PDB entry 3M3Y | X-ray diffraction, 3.18 A resolution | chains B and T of the 13 polymer chains in the assembly

# Chain B
Name: DNA-directed RNA polymerase II subunit RPB2
From: Saccharomyces cerevisiae
Notes: EC 2.7.7.6
UniProt: P08518 (RPB2_YEAST); numbering as in UniProt (aligned over 1-1224)
Sequence (1224 residues; numbered 1 to 1224; the number before each row is that of its first residue):
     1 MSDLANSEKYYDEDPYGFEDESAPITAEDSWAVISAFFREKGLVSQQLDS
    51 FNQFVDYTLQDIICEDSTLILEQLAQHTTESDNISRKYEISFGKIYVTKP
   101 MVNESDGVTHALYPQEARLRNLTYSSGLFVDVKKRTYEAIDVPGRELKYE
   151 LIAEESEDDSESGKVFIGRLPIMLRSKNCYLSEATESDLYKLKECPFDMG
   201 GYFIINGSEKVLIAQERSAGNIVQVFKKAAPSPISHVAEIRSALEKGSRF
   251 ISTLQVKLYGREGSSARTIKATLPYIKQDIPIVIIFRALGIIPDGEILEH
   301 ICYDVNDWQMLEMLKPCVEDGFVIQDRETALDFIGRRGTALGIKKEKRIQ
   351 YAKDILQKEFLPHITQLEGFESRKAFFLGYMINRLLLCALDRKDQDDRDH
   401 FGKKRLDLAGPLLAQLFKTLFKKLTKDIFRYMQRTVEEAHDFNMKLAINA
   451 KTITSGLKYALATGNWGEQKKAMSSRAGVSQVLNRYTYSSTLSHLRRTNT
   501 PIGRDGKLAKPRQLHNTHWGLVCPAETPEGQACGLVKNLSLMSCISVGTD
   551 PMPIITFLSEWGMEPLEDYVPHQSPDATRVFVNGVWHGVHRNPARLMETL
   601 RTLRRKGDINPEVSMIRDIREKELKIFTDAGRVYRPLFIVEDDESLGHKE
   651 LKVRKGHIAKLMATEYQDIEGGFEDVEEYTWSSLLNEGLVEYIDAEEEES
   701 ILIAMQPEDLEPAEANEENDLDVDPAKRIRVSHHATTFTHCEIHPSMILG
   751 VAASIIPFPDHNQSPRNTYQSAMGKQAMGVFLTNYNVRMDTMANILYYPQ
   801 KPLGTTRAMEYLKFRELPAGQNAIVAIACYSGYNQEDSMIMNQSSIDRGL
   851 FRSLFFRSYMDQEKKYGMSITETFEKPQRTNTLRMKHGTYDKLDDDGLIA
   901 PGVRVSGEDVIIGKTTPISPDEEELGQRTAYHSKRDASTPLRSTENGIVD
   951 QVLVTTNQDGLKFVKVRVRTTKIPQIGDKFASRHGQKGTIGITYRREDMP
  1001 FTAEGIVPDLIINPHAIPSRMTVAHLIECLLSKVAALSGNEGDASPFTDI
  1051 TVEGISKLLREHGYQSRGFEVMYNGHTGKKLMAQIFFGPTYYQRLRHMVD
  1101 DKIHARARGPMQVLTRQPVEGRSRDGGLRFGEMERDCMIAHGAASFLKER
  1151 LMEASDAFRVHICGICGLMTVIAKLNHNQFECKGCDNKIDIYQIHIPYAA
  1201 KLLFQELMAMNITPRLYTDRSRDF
Disordered / not traced: 1-19, 71-89, 135-163, 336-344, 438-445, 503-508, 669-677, 716-721, 920-932
Bound ions: Zn2+: Cys-1163, Cys-1166, Cys-1182, Cys-1185

# Chain T
Molecule: 28-nt DNA strand
Sequence (28 nucleotides; row label = number of the first residue in the row):
     1 CTACCCATAACCACCCCGTCCTCTCCAT
Bound ions: cis-diammine(pyridine)chloroplatinum(II) Pt near DG18 (its only coordinating residue here)
Residues lining bound ligands: cis-diammine(pyridine)chloroplatinum(II) (C7P): DG18, DT19, DC20

# How chain B and chain T interact
Contacting residue pairs (21):
  Ser-208(B) / DC26(T)  phosphate contact
  Lys-210(B) / DC25(T)  phosphate contact
  Lys-210(B) / DC26(T)  salt bridge to the phosphate
  Tyr-459(B) / DA27(T)  phosphate contact
  Ala-462(B) / DC26(T)  sugar contact
  Thr-463(B) / DC26(T)  phosphate contact
  Val-482(B) / DC25(T)  sugar contact
  Thr-791(B) / DC25(T)  hydrogen bond to the phosphate
  Met-792(B) / DC23(T)  phosphate contact
  Met-792(B) / DT24(T)  phosphate contact
  Arg-857(B) / DT24(T)  salt bridge to the phosphate
  Arg-942(B) / DT24(T)  salt bridge to the phosphate
  Gly-1121(B) / DT22(T)  phosphate contact
  Arg-1122(B) / DT22(T)  hydrogen bond to the phosphate
  Arg-1122(B) / DC23(T)  phosphate contact
  Ser-1123(B) / DC23(T)  hydrogen bond to the phosphate
  Leu-1128(B) / DC21(T)  phosphate contact
  Arg-1129(B) / DC20(T)  salt bridge to the phosphate
  Arg-1129(B) / DC21(T)  hydrogen bond to the phosphate
  Gly-1131(B) / DC20(T)  phosphate contact
  Met-1133(B) / DT19(T)  sugar contact
Other interface residues (no listed pair), chain B (21 interface residues in all): Ile-205, Gly-1127, Glu-1132, Glu-1134

# Summary
The interface between chain B and chain T involves 21 residues on one side and 9 on the other, with 4 hydrogen
bonds and 4 salt bridges. Polar pairs include Thr-791(B)/DC25(T), Arg-1122(B)/DT22(T) and Ser-1123(B)/DC23(T).
Ligands of chain T: cis-diammine(pyridine)chloroplatinum(II).
Chain B is DNA-directed RNA polymerase II subunit RPB2 (Saccharomyces cerevisiae) and chain T is a 28-nt DNA
strand; the structure, RNA polymerase II elongation complex C, was determined by X-ray diffraction, deposited
together with 3M4O.
